PDB entry 9OMF | electron microscopy, 9.72 A resolution (very low resolution: no residue pairs are listed; an interface is given only as per-side residue counts) | chains B and E of the 5 polymer chains in the assembly

[Chain B]
Molecule: Cullin-5
From: Homo sapiens
UniProt: Q93034 (CUL5_HUMAN); numbering as in UniProt (aligned over 1-780)
Sequence (783 residues; numbered -2 to 780; the number before each row is that of its first residue; numbers below 1 keep their minus sign (Gly-2 is residue -2)):
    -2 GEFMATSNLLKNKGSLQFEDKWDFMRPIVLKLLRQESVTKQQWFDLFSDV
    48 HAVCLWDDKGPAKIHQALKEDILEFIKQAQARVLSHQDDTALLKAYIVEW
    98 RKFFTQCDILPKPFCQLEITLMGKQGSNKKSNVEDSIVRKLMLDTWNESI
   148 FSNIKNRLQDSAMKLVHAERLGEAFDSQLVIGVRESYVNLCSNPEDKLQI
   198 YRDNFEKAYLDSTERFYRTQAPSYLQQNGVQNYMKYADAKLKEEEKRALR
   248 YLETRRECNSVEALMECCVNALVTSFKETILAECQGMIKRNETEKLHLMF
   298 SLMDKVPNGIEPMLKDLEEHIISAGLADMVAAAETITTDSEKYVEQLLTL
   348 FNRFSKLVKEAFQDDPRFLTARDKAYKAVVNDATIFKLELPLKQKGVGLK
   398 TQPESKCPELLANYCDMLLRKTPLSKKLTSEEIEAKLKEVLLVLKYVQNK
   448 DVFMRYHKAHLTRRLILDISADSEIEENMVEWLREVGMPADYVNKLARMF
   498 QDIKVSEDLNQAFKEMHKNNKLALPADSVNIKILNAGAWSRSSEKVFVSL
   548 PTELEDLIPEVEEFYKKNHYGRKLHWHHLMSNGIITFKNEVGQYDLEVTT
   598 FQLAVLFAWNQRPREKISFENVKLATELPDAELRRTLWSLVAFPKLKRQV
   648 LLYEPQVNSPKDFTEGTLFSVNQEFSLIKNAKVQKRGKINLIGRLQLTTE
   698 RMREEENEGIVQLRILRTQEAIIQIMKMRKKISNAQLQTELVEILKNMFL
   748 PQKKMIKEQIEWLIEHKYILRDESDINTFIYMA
Not modelled in the structure: -2 to 15, 116-130, 380-402, 516-519
Sequence notes: expression tag (-2 to 0); conflict Tyr567 (Ser in Q93034), Val619 (Leu in Q93034), Leu767 (Arg in Q93034)
Curated features (UniProtKB/Swiss-Prot):
  - modified residue: Ser34 (Phosphoserine), Thr210 (Phosphothreonine)
  - cross-link: Lys724 (Glycyl lysine isopeptide (Lys-Gly) (interchain with G-Cter in NEDD8))
  - mutagenesis: Leu52 (L52V: Strongly impaired interaction with HIV-1 Vif protein), Trp53 (W53A: Strongly impaired interaction with HIV-1 Vif protein. Decreased interaction ith SOCS2), Asp55 (D55A: Strongly impaired interaction with HIV-1 Vif protein), Arg460 (R460A: Impaired interaction with ARIH2), Glu617 to Glu624 (Impaired interaction with ARIH2), Arg691 (R691A: Impaired interaction with ARIH2), Leu710 (L710D: Impaired interaction with ARIH2), Glu717 (E717A: Impaired interaction with ARIH2), Lys724 (K724R: Abolished neddylation and interaction with ARIH2)

[Chain E]
Molecule: Elongin-C
From: Homo sapiens
UniProt: Q15369 (ELOC_HUMAN); residues 1-96 here correspond to UniProt positions 17-112 (UniProt number = residue number + 16)
Sequence (96 residues; each row starts with the number of its first residue):
     1 MYVKLISSDGHEFIVKREHALTSGTIKAMLSGPGQFAENETNEVNFREIP
    51 SHVLSKVCMYFTYKVRYTNSSTEIPEFPIAPEIALELLMAANFLDC
Not modelled in the structure: 34-41, 96

[Interface between chain B and chain E]
At this resolution (10 A) residue pairs are not listed: 13 residues of chain B and 16 of chain E lie at the interface.

[Overview]
13 residues of chain B face 16 of chain E across their interface. From UniProt: 15 mutagenesis sites on chain
B.
Chain B is Cullin-5 and chain E is Elongin-C, both from Homo sapiens; the structure, Cryo-EM structure of
neddylated PCMTD1-ELOBC-CUL5-RBX2 (N8-CRL5-PCMTD1), was determined by electron microscopy, deposited together
with 9OMA.
